Entry 4FW2 (X-ray diffraction, 2.65 A resolution); this record covers chains A and B.

[Chain A (and B)]
Name: Integrase
Source organism: Rous sarcoma virus
Notes: chain B of this document is another copy of the same molecule, construct and numbering; everything in this record applies to it too
Reference sequence: P03354 (POL_RSVP); residues 1-270 here correspond to UniProt positions 1281-1550 (UniProt number = residue number + 1280)
Chain sequence (270 residues; each row starts with the number of its first residue):
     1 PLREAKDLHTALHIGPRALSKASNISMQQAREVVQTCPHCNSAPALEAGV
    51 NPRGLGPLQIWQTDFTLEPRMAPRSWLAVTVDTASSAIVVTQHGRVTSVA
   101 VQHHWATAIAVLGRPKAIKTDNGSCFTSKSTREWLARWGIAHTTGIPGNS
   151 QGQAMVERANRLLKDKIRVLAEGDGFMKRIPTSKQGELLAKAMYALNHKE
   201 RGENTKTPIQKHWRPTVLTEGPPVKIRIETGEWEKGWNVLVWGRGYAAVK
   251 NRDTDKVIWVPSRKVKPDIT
Disordered / not traced: 1-51, 146-153, 270 (chain B: 1-53, 147-153, 205, 269-270)
Sequence notes: engineered mutation Ser23 (Cys1303 in P03354), Lys166 (Arg1446 in P03354), Lys199 (Phe1479 in P03354)
Swiss-Prot annotation at these positions:
  - DNA-binding region: Pro222 to Thr270 (Integrase-type)
  - region: Asp268 to Thr270 (Involved in homooctamerization)
  - binding site (Zn(2+)): His9, His13, Cys37, Cys40
  - binding site (Mg(2+)): Asp64, Asp121, Glu157
Reported in the primary citation:
  - self-association interface (contacts with another copy of this molecule); pairs are residue here / residue on that copy: Trp213-Trp213 (pi stacking), Arg244-Arg263, Trp259-Pro223 (hydrogen bond)
  - catalytic residues: Glu157 (citing earlier work)
  - mutagenesis - W259A: abolished catalytic activity (3'-end processing reaction)
  - mutagenesis - W259R, W259T: abolished catalytic activity
  - mutagenesis - W213A, R244A: decreased catalytic activity (3' OH end processing activity)
  - mutagenesis - W213A, R244A: decreased catalytic activity (integration reaction)
  - mutagenesis - P222A, R263A, K266A: decreased catalytic activity
  - mutagenesis - W242A, P267A: unchanged catalytic activity
  - mutagenesis - F199K: decreased catalytic activity on concerted integration
  - mutagenesis - F199K: unchanged catalytic activity on CHS integration
  - mutagenesis - C23S: unchanged catalytic activity on concerted integration

[Chain A / chain B interface]
Residue-residue contacts (74; chain A residue first):
  Val99(A) with Ser183(B); Lys184(B)
  Gln102(A) with Lys184(B); Glu187(B)
  His103(A) with Gly186(B); Glu187(B), hydrogen bond (side chain-backbone)
  Ala106(A) with Glu187(B); Ala190(B)
  Thr107(A) with Ala190(B)
  Ile109(A) with Tyr194(B), hydrophobic; His198(B)
  Ala110(A) with Ala190(B); Met193(B), hydrophobic; Tyr194(B); His198(B), hydrogen bond (backbone-side chain)
  Gly113(A) with His198(B)
  Trp134(A) with Glu187(B), hydrogen bond
  Trp138(A) with Lys191(B)
  Gly186(A) with His103(B)
  Glu187(A) with Gln102(B); His103(B); Trp134(B), hydrogen bond; Arg137(B), salt bridge
  Ala190(A) with Ala106(B); Thr107(B); Ala110(B)
  Lys191(A) with Arg137(B); Trp138(B)
  Tyr194(A) with Ile109(B), hydrophobic; Ala110(B); Arg114(B)
  His198(A) with Ile109(B); Ala110(B), hydrogen bond (side chain-backbone); Val111(B); Gly113(B); Trp213(B)
  Lys206(A) with Leu218(B)
  Ile209(A) with Trp213(B), hydrophobic
  Trp213(A) with His198(B); Ile209(B), hydrophobic; Trp213(B); Pro215(B); Thr216(B), hydrogen bond (backbone-backbone)
  Arg214(A) with Trp213(B); Arg214(B), hydrogen bond (side chain-backbone); Thr216(B); Leu218(B)
  Pro215(A) with Thr216(B); Val217(B); Leu218(B), hydrogen bond (backbone-backbone)
  Thr216(A) with Leu218(B); Glu220(B)
  Val217(A) with Val217(B), hydrophobic; Leu218(B), hydrogen bond (backbone-backbone); Thr219(B)
  Leu218(A) with Thr219(B); Leu240(B), hydrophobic; Val241(B), hydrophobic
  Pro222(A) with Val241(B), hydrophobic; Ala248(B), hydrophobic; Trp259(B), hydrophobic
  Pro223(A) with Trp259(B), hydrogen bond (backbone-side chain)
  Val224(A) with Trp259(B), hydrophobic
  Trp242(A) with Trp242(B); Gly243(B); Arg244(B); Trp259(B), hydrophobic
  Ser262(A) with Arg244(B)
  Arg263(A) with Arg244(B), hydrogen bond (backbone-side chain)
  Val265(A) with Arg244(B), hydrogen bond (backbone-side chain)
  Lys266(A) with Arg244(B)
  Pro267(A) with Gly243(B); Trp259(B), hydrophobic
  Asp268(A) with Trp259(B)
Interface residues without a listed pair, chain A (43 interface residues in all): Val111, Leu112, Arg114, Met193, Thr219, Trp233, Val239, Leu240, Ile269
Interface residues without a listed pair, chain B (41 interface residues in all): Leu112, Gly221, Tyr246, Val257

[Summary]
Chain A and chain B form an interface of 43 and 41 residues respectively, with 12 hydrogen bonds and 1 salt
bridge. Among the polar pairs are Glu187(A)-Arg137(B), His103(A)-Glu187(B) and Ala110(A)-His198(B). The paper
reports the catalytic residue Glu157(A); P222A, R263A and K266A of chain A reduce catalytic activity; 12
substitutions were tested in all.
Both chains are Integrase (Rous sarcoma virus). Entry 4FW2 (Crystal structure of RSV three-domain integrase
with disordered N-terminal domain) was determined by X-ray diffraction together with 4FW1 from the same study.
